Entry 7KVB (electron microscopy, 3.70 A resolution); this record covers chains A and a of the 6 polymer chains in the assembly.

# Chain A
Name: Envelope protein E
Source organism: Murray Valley encephalitis virus
Reference sequence: A0A023J5I3 (A0A023J5I3_9FLAV); residues 1-501 here correspond to UniProt positions 293-793 (UniProt number = residue number + 292)
Amino-acid sequence (501 residues; each row starts with the number of its first residue):
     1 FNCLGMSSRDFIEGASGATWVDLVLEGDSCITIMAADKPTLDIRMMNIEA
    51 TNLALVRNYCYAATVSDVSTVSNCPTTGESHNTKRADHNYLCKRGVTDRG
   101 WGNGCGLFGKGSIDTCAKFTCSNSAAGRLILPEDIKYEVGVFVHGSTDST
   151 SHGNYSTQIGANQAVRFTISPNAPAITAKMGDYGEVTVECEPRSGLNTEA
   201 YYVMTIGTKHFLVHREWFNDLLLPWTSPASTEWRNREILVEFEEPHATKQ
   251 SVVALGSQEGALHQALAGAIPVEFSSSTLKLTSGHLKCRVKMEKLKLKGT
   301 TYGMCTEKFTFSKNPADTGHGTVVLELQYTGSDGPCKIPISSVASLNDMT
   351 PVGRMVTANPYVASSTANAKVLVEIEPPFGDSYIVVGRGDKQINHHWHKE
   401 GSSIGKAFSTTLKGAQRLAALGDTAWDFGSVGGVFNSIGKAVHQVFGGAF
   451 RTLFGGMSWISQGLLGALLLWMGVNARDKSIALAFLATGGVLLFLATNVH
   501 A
Disulfide bonds: Cys3-Cys30, Cys60-Cys121, Cys190-Cys288, Cys305-Cys336
Glycans and other covalent adducts: N-acetylglucosamine (NAG) linked to Asn154
What the authors report for this chain:
  - post-translational modification sites: Asn154

# Chain a
Name: Matrix protein M
Source organism: Murray Valley encephalitis virus
Reference sequence: A0A059ZZ36 (A0A059ZZ36_9FLAV); residues 1-75 here correspond to UniProt positions 218-292 (UniProt number = residue number + 217)
Amino-acid sequence (75 residues; each row starts with the number of its first residue):
     1 SITVQTHGESTLVNKKDAWLDSTKATRYLTKTENWIIRNPGYALVAVVLG
    51 WMLGSNTGQKVIFTVLLLLVAPAYS
Disordered / not traced: 1-4

# How chain A and chain a interact
Contacting residue pairs (57):
  Ser8(A) with Lys15(a)
  Glu26(A) with Val13(a); Lys15(a), salt bridge
  Gly27(A) with Lys15(a)
  Asp28(A) with Lys16(a), salt bridge
  Leu196(A) with Leu12(a), hydrophobic
  Tyr201(A) with Ser10(a); Thr11(a), hydrogen bond; Leu12(a), hydrogen bond (side chain-backbone)
  Lys209(A) with Trp19(a)
  Phe211(A) with Trp19(a), hydrophobic
  Leu212(A) with Leu12(a), hydrophobic
  Val213(A) with His7(a)
  His214(A) with His7(a), hydrogen bond (backbone-side chain); Ser10(a), hydrogen bond; Thr11(a), hydrogen bond (side chain-backbone)
  Trp217(A) with Gln5(a), hydrogen bond (side chain-backbone); Thr6(a); His7(a)
  His263(A) with Trp19(a), hydrogen bond (backbone-side chain); Leu20(a)
  Gln264(A) with Leu20(a)
  Ala265(A) with Gln5(a); Thr6(a); His7(a), hydrogen bond (backbone-backbone)
  Leu266(A) with Trp19(a)
  Ala267(A) with Thr6(a); Ala18(a); Trp19(a); Leu20(a), hydrogen bond (backbone-backbone); Arg27(a)
  Gly268(A) with His7(a); Gly8(a); Ser10(a); Ala18(a)
  Ala269(A) with Ala18(a); Trp19(a), hydrogen bond (backbone-backbone)
  Ile270(A) with Ser10(a); Leu12(a), hydrophobic; Asn14(a)
  Pro271(A) with Trp19(a)
  Thr282(A) with Lys16(a), hydrogen bond
  Ser283(A) with Leu12(a); Val13(a); Asn14(a)
  Gly284(A) with Leu12(a); Val13(a), hydrogen bond (backbone-backbone)
  Ala420(A) with Val13(a)
  Ser458(A) with Tyr28(a)
  Trp459(A) with Lys24(a), hydrogen bond (side chain-backbone); Ala25(a), hydrophobic; Tyr28(a)
  Ile460(A) with Tyr28(a), hydrophobic
  Leu464(A) with Leu69(a), hydrophobic
  Trp471(A) with Gly58(a); Val61(a), hydrophobic; Ile62(a), hydrophobic
Also at the interface, not in a pair above, chain A (37 interface residues in all): Ser29, Leu281, His285, Lys413, Leu421, Leu468, Ala501
Also at the interface, not in a pair above, chain a (24 interface residues in all): Glu9, Leu29
Interface features reported in the paper:
  - residue pairs: Asp28(A)-Lys16(a) (salt bridge)

# In short
37 residues of chain A face 24 of chain a across their interface, with 13 hydrogen bonds and 2 salt bridges.
Among the polar pairs are Glu26(A)-Lys15(a), Asp28(A)-Lys16(a) and Tyr201(A)-Thr11(a). The paper describes a
salt bridge between Asp28(A) and Lys16(a). From the paper: a modification site at Asn154(A).
Here chain A is Envelope protein E and chain a is Matrix protein M, both from Murray Valley encephalitis
virus. Entry 7KVB (Chimeric flavivirus between Binjari virus and Murray Valley encephalitis virus) was
determined by electron microscopy, deposited together with 7KV8, 7KV9 and 7KVA.
